PDB entry 8COB | X-ray diffraction, 2.73 A resolution | chains C and D of the 6 polymer chains in the assembly

# Chain C
Molecule: Proliferating cell nuclear antigen
Source organism: Homo sapiens
UniProtKB: P12004 (PCNA_HUMAN); residue numbers follow UniProt; this construct covers 1-261
Chain sequence (261 residues; row label = number of the first residue in the row):
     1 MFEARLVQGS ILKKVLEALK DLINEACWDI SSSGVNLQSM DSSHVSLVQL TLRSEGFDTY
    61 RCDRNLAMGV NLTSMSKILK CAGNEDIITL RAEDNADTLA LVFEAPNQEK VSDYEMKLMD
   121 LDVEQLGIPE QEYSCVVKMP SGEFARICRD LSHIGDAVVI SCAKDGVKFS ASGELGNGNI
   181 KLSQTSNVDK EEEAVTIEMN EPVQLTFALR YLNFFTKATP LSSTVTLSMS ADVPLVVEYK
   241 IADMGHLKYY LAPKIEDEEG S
Disordered / not traced: 186-191, 256-261
Cystine bridges: C135-C162

# Chain D
Molecule: DNA excision repair protein ERCC-6-like 2
Notes: EC 3.6.4.-
Chain sequence (15 residues; row label = number of the first residue in the row):
   794 SSPGQLTLLQ CGFSK
Disordered / not traced: 794-796, 808
From the paper describing this entry:
  - mutagenesis - Q798A/C804A/F806A: decreased localization to CENP-A
  - mutagenesis - Q798A/C804A/F806A: decreased localization to CENP-B

# Interface between chain C and chain D
Pairs across the interface (32; chain C residue first):
  M40(C) - L801(D)  hydrophobic
  M40(C) - L802(D)  hydrophobic
  H44(C) - T800(D)
  H44(C) - L801(D)  hydrogen bond (backbone-backbone)
  H44(C) - L802(D)
  V45(C) - Q798(D)
  V45(C) - L799(D)
  V45(C) - L801(D)
  S46(C) - L801(D)
  L47(C) - L801(D)
  L126(C) - S807(D)
  G127(C) - F806(D)
  G127(C) - S807(D)  hydrogen bond (backbone-side chain)
  I128(C) - F806(D)  hydrophobic
  P129(C) - C804(D)
  P129(C) - G805(D)
  P129(C) - F806(D)
  A208(C) - Q798(D)
  P234(C) - L801(D)  hydrophobic
  P234(C) - C804(D)  hydrophobic
  P234(C) - F806(D)  hydrophobic
  Y250(C) - F806(D)  hydrophobic
  A252(C) - Q798(D)  hydrogen bond (backbone-side chain)
  A252(C) - L799(D)
  A252(C) - L801(D)  hydrophobic
  P253(C) - Q798(D)  hydrogen bond (backbone-side chain)
  P253(C) - L799(D)  hydrogen bond (backbone-backbone)
  P253(C) - C804(D)
  K254(C) - G797(D)
  K254(C) - Q798(D)
  I255(C) - G797(D)
  I255(C) - L799(D)  hydrophobic
Other interface residues (no listed pair), chain C (19 interface residues in all): S43, Q125, L251

# Summary
The interface between chain C and chain D involves 19 residues on one side and 10 on the other; the contacts
include 5 hydrogen bonds. Among the polar pairs are G127(C)-S807(D), A252(C)-Q798(D) and P253(C)-Q798(D). From
the paper: Q798A/C804A/F806A of chain D reduce localization to CENP-A; Q798A/C804A/F806A of chain D reduce
localization to CENP-B.
Chain C is Proliferating cell nuclear antigen (Homo sapiens) and chain D is DNA excision repair protein
ERCC-6-like 2; the structure, Crystal structure of human PCNA in complex with ERCC6L2 PIP box peptide, was
determined by X-ray diffraction.
